PDB entry 7TJS | electron microscopy, 3.20 A resolution | chains C and D of the 7 polymer chains in the assembly

== Chain C ==
Molecule: ATP synthase subunit alpha
Organism: Saccharomyces cerevisiae
Reference sequence: A0A6A5Q4L9 (A0A6A5Q4L9_YEASX); residues 1-510 here correspond to UniProt positions 36-545 (UniProt number = residue number + 35)
Amino-acid sequence (510 residues; numbered 1 to 510; the number before each row is that of its first residue):
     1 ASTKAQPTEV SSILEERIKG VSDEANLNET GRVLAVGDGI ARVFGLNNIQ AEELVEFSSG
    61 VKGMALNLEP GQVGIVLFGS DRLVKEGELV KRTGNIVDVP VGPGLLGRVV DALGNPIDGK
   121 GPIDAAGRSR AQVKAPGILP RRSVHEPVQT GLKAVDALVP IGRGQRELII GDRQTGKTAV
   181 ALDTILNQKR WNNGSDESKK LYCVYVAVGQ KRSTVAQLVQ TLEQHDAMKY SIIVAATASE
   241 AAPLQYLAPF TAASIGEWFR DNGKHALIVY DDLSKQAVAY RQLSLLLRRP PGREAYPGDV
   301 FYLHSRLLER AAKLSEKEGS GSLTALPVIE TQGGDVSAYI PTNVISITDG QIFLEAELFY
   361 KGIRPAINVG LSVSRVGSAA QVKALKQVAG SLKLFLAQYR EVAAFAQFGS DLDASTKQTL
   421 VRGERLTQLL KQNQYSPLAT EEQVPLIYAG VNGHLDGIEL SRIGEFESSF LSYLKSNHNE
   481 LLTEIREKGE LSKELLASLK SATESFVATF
Not modelled in the structure: 1-25, 510
Bound ions: Mg2+: Thr178 (together with ATP)
Small-molecule neighbours: ATP (adenosine-5'-triphosphate): Asp172, Arg173, Gln174, Thr175, Gly176, Lys177, Thr178, Ala179, Glu330, Phe359, Arg364, Pro365, Gln432, Asn433, Gln434

== Chain D ==
Molecule: ATP synthase subunit beta
Organism: Saccharomyces cerevisiae
Notes: EC 7.1.2.2
Reference sequence: A0A6A5PX46 (A0A6A5PX46_YEASX); residues 1-478 here correspond to UniProt positions 34-511 (UniProt number = residue number + 33)
Amino-acid sequence (478 residues; numbered 1 to 478; the number before each row is that of its first residue):
     1 ASAAQSTPIT GKVTAVIGAI VDVHFEQSEL PAILNALEIK TPQGKLVLEV AQHLGENTVR
    61 TIAMDGTEGL VRGEKVLDTG GPISVPVGRE TLGRIINVIG EPIDERGPIK SKLRKPIHAD
   121 PPSFAEQSTS AEILETGIKV VDLLAPYARG GKIGLFGGAG VGKTVFIQEL INNIAKAHGG
   181 FSVFTGVGER TREGNDLYRE MKETGVINLE GESKVALVFG QMNEPPGARA RVALTGLTIA
   241 EYFRDEEGQD VLLFIDNIFR FTQAGSEVSA LLGRIPSAVG YQPTLATDMG LLQERITTTK
   301 KGSVTSVQAV YVPADDLTDP APATTFAHLD ATTVLSRGIS ELGIYPAVDP LDSKSRLLDA
   361 AVVGQEHYDV ASKVQETLQT YKSLQDIIAI LGMDELSEQD KLTVERARKI QRFLSQPFAV
   421 AEVFTGIPGK LVRLKDTVAS FKAVLEGKYD NIPEHAFYMV GGIEDVVAKA EKLAAEAN
Not modelled in the structure: 1-8, 475-478
Small-molecule neighbours: ADP (adenosine-5'-diphosphate): Gly158, Ala159, Gly160, Val161, Gly162, Lys163, Thr164, Val165, Arg190, Glu193, Tyr345, Gln416, Phe418, Ala421, Phe424, Thr425, Met459

== Interface between chain C and chain D ==
Contacting residue pairs (77):
  Gly45(C) - Arg72(D)  hydrogen bond (backbone-side chain)
  Leu46(C) - Arg72(D)  hydrogen bond (backbone-side chain)
  Asn47(C) - Val71(D)
  Asn47(C) - Arg72(D)
  Asn48(C) - Val71(D)
  Ile49(C) - Leu70(D)
  Ile49(C) - Val71(D)
  Gln50(C) - Gly69(D)
  Gln50(C) - Leu70(D)
  Gln50(C) - Val71(D)
  Ala51(C) - Glu68(D)
  Ala51(C) - Gly69(D)  hydrogen bond (backbone-backbone)
  Ala51(C) - Leu70(D)  hydrogen bond (backbone-backbone)
  Glu52(C) - Glu68(D)
  Leu68(C) - Ala15(D)
  Leu68(C) - Val16(D)  hydrogen bond (backbone-backbone)
  Leu68(C) - Ile17(D)
  Leu68(C) - Leu70(D)
  Leu68(C) - Arg72(D)
  Glu69(C) - Thr14(D)
  Glu69(C) - Arg72(D)  hydrogen bond (backbone-side chain)
  Pro70(C) - Thr14(D)
  Pro70(C) - Ala15(D)
  Gln72(C) - Arg72(D)
  Val73(C) - Arg72(D)
  Lys134(C) - Asp65(D)  salt bridge
  Lys134(C) - Asn223(D)
  Gly137(C) - Thr191(D)
  Ile138(C) - Ile103(D)  hydrophobic
  Ile138(C) - Thr191(D)
  Ile138(C) - Gly194(D)
  Ile138(C) - Asn195(D)
  Ile138(C) - Phe219(D)  hydrophobic
  Leu139(C) - Glu105(D)
  Arg141(C) - Thr191(D)
  Arg141(C) - Asn195(D)
  Arg142(C) - Asn195(D)
  Ser143(C) - Asn195(D)
  Ser143(C) - Asp196(D)  hydrogen bond
  Ser143(C) - Arg199(D)  hydrogen bond
  Arg166(C) - Arg190(D)
  Arg289(C) - Ile17(D)
  Pro290(C) - Ala270(D)
  Pro290(C) - Leu271(D)
  Arg293(C) - Val279(D)
  Gly298(C) - Glu267(D)
  Gly298(C) - Ala270(D)
  Phe301(C) - Arg229(D)
  Phe301(C) - Gln263(D)
  Phe301(C) - Glu267(D)
  Tyr302(C) - Asn223(D)
  Tyr302(C) - Glu224(D)
  Tyr302(C) - Pro225(D)  hydrophobic
  Ser305(C) - Met222(D)  hydrogen bond (side chain-backbone)
  Glu309(C) - Thr191(D)  hydrogen bond
  Glu309(C) - Met222(D)
  Glu309(C) - Asn223(D)
  Asn343(C) - Gln263(D)
  Ser346(C) - Arg190(D)  hydrogen bond (backbone-side chain)
  Ser346(C) - Arg260(D)  hydrogen bond
  Ser346(C) - Tyr311(D)
  Ile347(C) - Arg190(D)  hydrogen bond (backbone-side chain)
  Ile347(C) - Met222(D)  hydrophobic
  Thr348(C) - Arg190(D)
  Asp349(C) - Arg190(D)
  Asp349(C) - Arg192(D)  salt bridge
  Arg375(C) - Gly160(D)
  Arg375(C) - Arg190(D)
  Arg375(C) - Arg192(D)
  Arg375(C) - Glu193(D)  salt bridge
  Arg375(C) - Phe424(D)
  Ser378(C) - Val423(D)  hydrogen bond (side chain-backbone)
  Ser378(C) - Phe424(D)
  Ala397(C) - Glu341(D)
  Phe405(C) - Ile388(D)
  Phe405(C) - Ala389(D)
  Ser410(C) - Ile390(D)  hydrogen bond (side chain-backbone)
Other interface residues (no listed pair), chain C (53 interface residues in all): Leu66, Asn67, Gly71, Ile96, Ala135, Pro136, Val144, Asp299, Arg306, Ser337, Thr342, Ile345, Gly370, Val376
Other interface residues (no listed pair), chain D (52 interface residues in all): Gly18, Thr67, Ile95, Asp104, Ala159, Glu189, Pro226, Gly273, Gly280, Pro313, Ala314, Gly392

== In short ==
53 residues of chain C and 52 residues of chain D are in contact, with 15 hydrogen bonds and 3 salt bridges.
Polar contacts include Lys134(C)-Asp65(D), Asp349(C)-Arg192(D) and Arg375(C)-Glu193(D). Ligands of chain C:
ATP. Bound to chain D: ADP.
Here chain C is ATP synthase subunit alpha and chain D is ATP synthase subunit beta, both from Saccharomyces
cerevisiae. Entry 7TJS (Yeast ATP synthase F1 region State 1-3catalytic beta_tight closed without exogenous
ATP) was determined by electron microscopy (same publication as 7TJT, 7TJU, 7TJV, 7TJW, 7TJX, 7TJY and 30
further entries).
